Entry 7ENN (electron microscopy, 2.80 A resolution); this record covers chains K and I of the 11 polymer chains in the assembly.

Chain K:
Molecule: Chromodomain-helicase-DNA-binding protein 1-like
Organism: Homo sapiens
Notes: EC 3.6.4.12
UniProtKB: Q86WJ1 (CHD1L_HUMAN); residue numbers follow UniProt; this construct covers 1-897
Amino-acid sequence (897 residues; row label = number of the first residue in the row):
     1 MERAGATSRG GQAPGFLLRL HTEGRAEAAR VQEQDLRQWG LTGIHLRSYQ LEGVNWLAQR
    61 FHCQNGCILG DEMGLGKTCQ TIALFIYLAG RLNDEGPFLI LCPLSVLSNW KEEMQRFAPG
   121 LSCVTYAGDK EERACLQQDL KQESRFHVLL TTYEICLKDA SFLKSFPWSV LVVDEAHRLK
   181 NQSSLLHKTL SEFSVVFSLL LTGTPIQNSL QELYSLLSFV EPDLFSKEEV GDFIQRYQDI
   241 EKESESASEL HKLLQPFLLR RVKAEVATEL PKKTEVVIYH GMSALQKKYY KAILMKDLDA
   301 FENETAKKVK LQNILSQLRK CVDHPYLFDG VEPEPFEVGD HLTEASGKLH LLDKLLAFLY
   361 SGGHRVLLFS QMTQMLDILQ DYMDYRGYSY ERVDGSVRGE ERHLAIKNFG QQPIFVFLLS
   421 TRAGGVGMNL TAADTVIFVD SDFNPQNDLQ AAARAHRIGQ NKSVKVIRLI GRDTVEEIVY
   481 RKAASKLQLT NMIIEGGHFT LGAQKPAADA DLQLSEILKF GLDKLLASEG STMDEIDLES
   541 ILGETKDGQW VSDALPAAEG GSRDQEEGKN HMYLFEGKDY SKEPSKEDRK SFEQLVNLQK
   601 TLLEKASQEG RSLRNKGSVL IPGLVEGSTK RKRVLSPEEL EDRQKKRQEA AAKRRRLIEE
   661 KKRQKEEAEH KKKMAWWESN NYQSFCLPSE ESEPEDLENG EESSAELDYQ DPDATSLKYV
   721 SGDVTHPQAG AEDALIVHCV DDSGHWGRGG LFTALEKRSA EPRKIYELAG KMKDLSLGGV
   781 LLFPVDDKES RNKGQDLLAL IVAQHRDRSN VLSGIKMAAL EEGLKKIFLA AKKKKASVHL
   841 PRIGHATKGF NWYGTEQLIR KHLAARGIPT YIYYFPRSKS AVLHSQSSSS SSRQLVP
Not modelled in the structure: 1-27, 297-309, 500-515, 555-566, 600-609, 618-897
Sequence notes: engineered mutation Gln857 (Arg in Q86WJ1)
UniProt features mapped onto this chain:
  - region: Thr601 to Leu635 (Regulatory linker segment (RLS))
  - motif: Asp174 to His177 (DEAH box)
  - binding site (ATP): Asp71 to Thr78
  - modified residue: Arg9 (Omega-N-methylarginine), Ser540 (Phosphoserine), Ser607 (Phosphoserine), Ser618 (Phosphoserine), Ser628 (Phosphoserine), Ser636 (Phosphoserine), Ser891 (Phosphoserine)
Ligand contacts:
  - ADP (adenosine-5'-diphosphate): Ile44, His45, Leu46, Arg47, Gln50, Glu72, Met73, Gly74, Leu75, Gly76, Lys77, Thr78, Cys79, Glu113, Asn429, Arg457, Ile458
  - beryllium trifluoride (BEF): Gly74, Lys77, Thr78, Asp174, Gly427, Arg454, Arg457
Reported in the primary citation:
  - mutagenesis - D381A, R611E, R614E: decreased catalytic activity (remodeling activity)
  - conformationally variable residues (loop rearrangement): Arg402
  - mutagenesis - R611E, R614E: unchanged catalytic activity (ATPase activity)
  - mutagenesis - R611E/R614E: decreased catalytic activity
  - contacts within the chain: Arg260-Ile494
  - catalytic residues: Arg457
  - mutagenesis - R457H: abolished catalytic activity on ATPase
  - disease-associated variants - R260M, R319Q: decreased catalytic activity (remodeling activities)
  - mutagenesis - R260M, R319Q: unchanged catalytic activity (ATPase activities)
  - mutagenesis - R260M: decreased stability
  - disease-associated variants - R457H: abolished catalytic activity on ATPase
  - disease-associated variants - R457H: abolished catalytic activity (remodeling activities)
  - disease-associated variants - R260M, R319Q: unchanged catalytic activity (ATPase activities)
  - disease-associated variants - R260M: decreased stability
  - mutagenesis - W852C: increased catalytic activity on DNA-dependent ATPase
  - mutagenesis - W852C: unchanged catalytic activity on PARP1
  - disease-associated variants - W852C: increased catalytic activity on basal
  - disease-associated variants - W852C: increased catalytic activity on DNA-dependent
  - mutagenesis - W852C: increased catalytic activity on in the absence of PARP1
  - mutagenesis - D381A: increased catalytic activity on PARP1-independent

Chain I:
Molecule: 167-nt DNA strand
Sequence (167 nucleotides; each row starts with the number of its first residue; numbers below 1 keep their minus sign (DC-9 is residue -9)):
    -9 CGCGGCCGCC CTGGAGAATC CCGGTGCCGA GGCCGCTCAA TTGGTCGTAG ACAGCTCTAG
    51 CACCGCTTAA ACGCACGTAC GCGCTGTCCC CCGCGTTTTA ACCGCCAAGG GGATTACTCC
   111 CTAGTCTCCA GGCACGTGTC AGATATATAC ATCCTGAAGC TTGTCGA
Not modelled in the structure: -9 to 1, 148-157

Chain K / chain I interface:
Residue-residue contacts (14):
  Arg178(K) - DG94(I)  phosphate contact
  Arg178(K) - DC95(I)  salt bridge to the phosphate
  Arg178(K) - DC96(I)  phosphate contact
  Asn181(K) - DC96(I)  phosphate contact
  Ser184(K) - DC95(I)  phosphate contact
  Leu185(K) - DG94(I)  phosphate contact
  Leu185(K) - DC95(I)  hydrogen bond to the phosphate
  Leu186(K) - DC95(I)  hydrogen bond to the phosphate
  Phe443(K) - DA97(I)  phosphate contact
  Phe443(K) - DA98(I)  sugar contact
  Asn444(K) - DA97(I)  hydrogen bond to the phosphate
  Lys482(K) - DA98(I)  salt bridge to the phosphate
  Lys486(K) - DA98(I)  salt bridge to the phosphate
  Leu518(K) - DG99(I)  phosphate contact
Other interface residues (no listed pair), chain K (14 interface residues in all): Leu157, Lys180, Leu315, Asn447

In short:
14 residues of chain K face 6 of chain I across their interface, with 3 hydrogen bonds and 3 salt bridges.
Among the polar pairs are Leu185(K)-DC95(I), Leu186(K)-DC95(I) and Asn444(K)-DA97(I). From the paper: the
catalytic residue Arg457(K); D381A, R611E and R614E of chain K reduce catalytic activity (remodeling
activity); 8 substitutions were tested in all.
Here chain K is Chromodomain-helicase-DNA-binding protein 1-like (Homo sapiens) and chain I is a 167-nt DNA
strand. Entry 7ENN (The structure of ALC1 bound to the nucleosome) was determined by electron microscopy.
